8Z4L - chains E and N of the 14 polymer chains in the assembly; structure by electron microscopy, 2.85 A resolution.

Chain E:
Name: a protein
Chain sequence (200 residues; each row starts with the number of its first residue):
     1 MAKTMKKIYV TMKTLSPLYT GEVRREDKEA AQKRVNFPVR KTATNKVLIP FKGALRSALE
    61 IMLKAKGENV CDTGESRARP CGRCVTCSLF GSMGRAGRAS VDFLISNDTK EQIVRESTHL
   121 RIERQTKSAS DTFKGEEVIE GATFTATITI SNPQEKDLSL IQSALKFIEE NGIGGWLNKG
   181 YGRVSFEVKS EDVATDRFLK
Not modelled in the structure: 1
Metal / ion sites: Zn2+: Cys71, Cys81, Cys84, Cys87

Chain N:
Molecule: 60-nt RNA strand
Sequence (60 nucleotides; each row starts with the number of its first residue; numbers below 1 keep their minus sign (G-19 is residue -19)):
   -19 GAACAGAAGA ACACCUAAAC GCGAAGCGCA CCUAAUUUCG AAUCCAGCAU GAGAAGCUAA
Not modelled in the structure: -19 to -17, -11 to 2, 38-40

How chain E and chain N interact:
Residue-residue contacts (16; chain E residue first):
  Asn36(E) - A26(N)  hydrogen bond to the sugar
  Asn36(E) - G27(N)  hydrogen bond to the phosphate
  Phe37(E) - G27(N)  base contact
  Phe37(E) - C28(N)  base contact
  Arg77(E) - G33(N)  hydrogen bond to the sugar
  Arg77(E) - A34(N)  sugar contact
  Arg79(E) - A35(N)  hydrogen bond to the phosphate
  Met93(E) - A35(N)  hydrogen bond to the sugar
  Met93(E) - G36(N)  sugar contact
  Thr118(E) - A26(N)  base contact
  Asp131(E) - G27(N)  hydrogen bond to the base
  Thr132(E) - C25(N)  hydrogen bond to the base
  Thr132(E) - A26(N)  sugar contact
  Phe133(E) - A26(N)  sugar contact
  Phe133(E) - G27(N)  base contact
  Lys134(E) - A26(N)  hydrogen bond to the sugar
Interface residues without a listed pair, chain E (13 interface residues in all): Gln32, Gly94, Arg121
Interface residues without a listed pair, chain N (9 interface residues in all): A29

In short:
13 residues of chain E face 9 of chain N across their interface; the contacts include 8 hydrogen bonds. Polar
contacts include Asp131(E)-G27(N), Thr132(E)-C25(N) and Asn36(E)-A26(N). Cys71(E), Cys81(E), Cys84(E) and
Cys87(E) coordinate Zn2+.
Chain E is a protein and chain N is a 60-nt RNA strand; the structure, Cryo-EM structure of CTR-bound type VII
CRISPR-Cas complex at substrate-engaged state I, was determined by electron microscopy (same publication as
8YHD, 8YHE, 8Z4J, 8Z99, 8Z9C and 8Z9E).
